PDB entry 1IBV | X-ray diffraction, 2.50 A resolution | chains B and D of the 6 polymer chains in the assembly

== Chain B (and D) ==
Protein: Histidine decarboxylase alpha chain
From: Lactobacillus sp. 30A
Notes: fragment: alpha chain (residues 82-310); chain D of this document is another copy of the same molecule, construct and numbering; everything in this record applies to it too
UniProtKB: P00862 (DCHS_LACS3); residues 483-711 here correspond to UniProt positions 83-311 (UniProt number = residue number - 400)
Amino-acid sequence (229 residues; numbered 483 to 711; the number before each row is that of its first residue):
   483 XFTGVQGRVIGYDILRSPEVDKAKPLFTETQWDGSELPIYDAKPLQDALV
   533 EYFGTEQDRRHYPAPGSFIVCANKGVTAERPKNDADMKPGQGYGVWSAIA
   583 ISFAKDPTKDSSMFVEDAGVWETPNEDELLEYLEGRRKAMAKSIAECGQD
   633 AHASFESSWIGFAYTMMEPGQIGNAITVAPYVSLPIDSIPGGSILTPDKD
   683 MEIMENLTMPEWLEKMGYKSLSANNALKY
Glycans and other covalent adducts: histidine-methyl-ester (PVH) linked to PYR_483
Modified residues: PYR (pyruvic acid) at position 483
Construct notes: conflict PYR_483 (Ser83 in P00862)
Ligand contacts: histidine-methyl-ester (PVH): Phe484, Ala554, Asn555, Lys556, Met595, Phe596, Val597, Glu598
Swiss-Prot annotation at these positions:
  - active site: Glu598 (Proton donor)

== How chain B and chain D interact ==
Pairs across the interface (14):
  Gly486(B) with Pro547(D); Gly548(D)
  Val487(B) with Pro547(D), hydrogen bond (backbone-backbone)
  Gln488(B) with Ser549(D)
  Val552(B) with Phe550(D), hydrophobic
  Lys591(B) with Pro547(D)
  Ser593(B) with Pro547(D); Gly548(D)
  Asp632(B) with Glu538(D)
  Ala633(B) with Glu538(D); Arg541(D), hydrogen bond (backbone-side chain)
  His634(B) with Glu538(D), salt bridge; Gln539(D), hydrogen bond
  Tyr663(B) with Phe550(D), hydrophobic
Interface residues without a listed pair, chain B (12 interface residues in all): Phe484, Thr485
Interface residues without a listed pair, chain D (8 interface residues in all): Tyr544

== In short ==
Chain B and chain D form an interface of 12 and 8 residues respectively; the contacts include 3 hydrogen bonds
and 1 salt bridge. Polar pairs include His634(B)-Glu538(D), Ala633(B)-Arg541(D) and His634(B)-Gln539(D).
Histidine-methyl-ester is covalently linked to PYR_483(B). UniProt lists active-site residue Glu598(B) on
chain B.
Chain B and chain D are both Histidine decarboxylase alpha chain (Lactobacillus sp. 30A); the structure,
Structure of the D53,54N mutant of histidine decarboxylase bound with histidine methyl ester at-170 C, was
determined by X-ray diffraction, deposited together with 1IBT, 1IBU and 1IBW.
